1T7M - chains A and B; structure by X-ray diffraction, 1.60 A resolution.

== Chain A ==
Protein: Androgen receptor
From: Pan troglodytes
Notes: fragment: ligand binding domain
Reference sequence: O97775 (ANDR_PANTR); residues 662-919 here correspond to UniProt positions 654-911 (UniProt number = residue number - 8)
Chain sequence (269 residues; numbered 651 to 919; the number before each row is that of its first residue):
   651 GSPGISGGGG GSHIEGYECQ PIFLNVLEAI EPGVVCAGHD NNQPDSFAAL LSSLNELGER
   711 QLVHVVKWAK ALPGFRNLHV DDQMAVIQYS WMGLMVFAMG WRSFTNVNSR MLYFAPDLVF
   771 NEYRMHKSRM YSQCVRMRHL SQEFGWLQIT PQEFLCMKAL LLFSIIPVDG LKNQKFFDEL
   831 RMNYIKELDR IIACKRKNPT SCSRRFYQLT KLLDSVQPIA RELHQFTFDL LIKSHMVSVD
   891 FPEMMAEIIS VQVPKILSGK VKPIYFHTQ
Unresolved in the structure: 651-669, 919
Sequence notes: cloning artifact (651-661)
Residues lining bound ligands: 5-alpha-dihydrotestosterone (DHT): Leu701, Leu704, Asn705, Leu707, Gly708, Gln711, Trp741, Met742, Met745, Val746, Met749, Arg752, Phe764, Met780, Met787, Leu873, Phe876, Thr877, Leu880, Phe891, Met895
UniProt features mapped onto this chain:
  - binding site (17beta-hydroxy-5alpha-androstan-3-one): Asn705, Arg752, Thr877
  - site: Lys720 (Interaction with coactivator LXXL and FXXFY motifs), Glu897 (Interaction with coactivator FXXLF and FXXFY motifs)
  - modified residue: Tyr915 (Phosphotyrosine)
  - cross-link (Glycyl lysine isopeptide (Lys-Gly)): Lys845 (interchain with G-Cter in ubiquitin), Lys847 (interchain with G-Cter in ubiquitin)
Reported in the primary citation:
  - specificity-determining residues: Val730, Met734, Ile737 (by similarity / conservation)

== Chain B ==
Protein: FxxYF motif peptide
Chain sequence (20 residues; each row starts with the number of its first residue):
    95 SSNTPRFKEY FMQSRSGSGK
Unresolved in the structure: 95, 108-114

== How chain A and chain B interact ==
Pairs across the interface (27; chain A residue first):
  Val713(A) with Tyr104(B)
  Val716(A) with Phe101(B), hydrophobic; Tyr104(B), hydrophobic; Phe105(B), hydrophobic
  Lys717(A) with Tyr104(B)
  Lys720(A) with Phe105(B), hydrogen bond (side chain-backbone); Gln107(B)
  Val730(A) with Phe105(B), hydrophobic; Met106(B), hydrophobic
  Gln733(A) with Phe105(B)
  Met734(A) with Phe101(B), hydrophobic; Lys102(B); Phe105(B), hydrophobic; Met106(B), hydrophobic
  Ile737(A) with Phe101(B), hydrophobic; Phe105(B), hydrophobic
  Gln738(A) with Thr98(B), hydrogen bond; Phe101(B)
  Glu893(A) with Arg100(B)
  Met894(A) with Phe101(B), hydrophobic
  Glu897(A) with Thr98(B); Pro99(B); Arg100(B), hydrogen bond (side chain-backbone); Phe101(B), hydrogen bond (side chain-backbone)
  Ile898(A) with Phe101(B), hydrophobic
  Val901(A) with Asn97(B); Thr98(B)
Interface residues without a listed pair, chain A (15 interface residues in all): Leu712
The authors on this interface:
  - interface residues, chain A: Val713(A), Val716(A), Lys717(A), Lys720(A), Asp731(A), Gln738(A), Glu897(A), Ile898(A), Val901(A)

== Summary ==
15 residues of chain A and 10 residues of chain B are in contact, with 4 hydrogen bonds. Polar contacts
include Lys720(A)-Phe105(B), Gln738(A)-Thr98(B) and Glu897(A)-Arg100(B). Ligands of chain A:
5-alpha-dihydrotestosterone. UniProt lists 3 residues binding 17beta-hydroxy-5alpha-androstan-3-one on chain
A. From the paper: interface residues Val713(A), Val716(A) and Lys717(A) among others; specificity
determinants Val730(A), Met734(A) and Ile737(A).
Here chain A is Androgen receptor (Pan troglodytes) and chain B is FxxYF motif peptide. Entry 1T7M (Crystal
structure of the androgen receptor ligand binding domain in complex with a FxxYF motif) was determined by
X-ray diffraction (same publication as 1T73, 1T74, 1T76, 1T79, 1T7F and 1T7R).
